PDB entry 9G8P | electron microscopy, 7.00 A resolution (low resolution: residue-level contacts below are approximate; hydrogen-bond / salt-bridge calls are withheld) | chains X and M of the 13 polymer chains in the assembly

Chain X:
Molecule: CrPV-IRES RNA
Sequence (44 nucleotides; numbered 1 to 44; the number before each row is that of its first residue):
     1 UUUUUUUUUU UUUUUUUUUU UUUUUUCUCC UCUUUUUUUU UUUU

Chain M:
Name: DIS3-like exonuclease 1
Organism: Homo sapiens
Notes: EC 3.1.13.1
UniProt: Q8TF46 (DI3L1_HUMAN); residues 1-1054 here = UniProt positions 1-1054
Amino-acid sequence (1056 residues; row label = number of the first residue in the row; numbers below 1 keep their minus sign (Gly-1 is residue -1)):
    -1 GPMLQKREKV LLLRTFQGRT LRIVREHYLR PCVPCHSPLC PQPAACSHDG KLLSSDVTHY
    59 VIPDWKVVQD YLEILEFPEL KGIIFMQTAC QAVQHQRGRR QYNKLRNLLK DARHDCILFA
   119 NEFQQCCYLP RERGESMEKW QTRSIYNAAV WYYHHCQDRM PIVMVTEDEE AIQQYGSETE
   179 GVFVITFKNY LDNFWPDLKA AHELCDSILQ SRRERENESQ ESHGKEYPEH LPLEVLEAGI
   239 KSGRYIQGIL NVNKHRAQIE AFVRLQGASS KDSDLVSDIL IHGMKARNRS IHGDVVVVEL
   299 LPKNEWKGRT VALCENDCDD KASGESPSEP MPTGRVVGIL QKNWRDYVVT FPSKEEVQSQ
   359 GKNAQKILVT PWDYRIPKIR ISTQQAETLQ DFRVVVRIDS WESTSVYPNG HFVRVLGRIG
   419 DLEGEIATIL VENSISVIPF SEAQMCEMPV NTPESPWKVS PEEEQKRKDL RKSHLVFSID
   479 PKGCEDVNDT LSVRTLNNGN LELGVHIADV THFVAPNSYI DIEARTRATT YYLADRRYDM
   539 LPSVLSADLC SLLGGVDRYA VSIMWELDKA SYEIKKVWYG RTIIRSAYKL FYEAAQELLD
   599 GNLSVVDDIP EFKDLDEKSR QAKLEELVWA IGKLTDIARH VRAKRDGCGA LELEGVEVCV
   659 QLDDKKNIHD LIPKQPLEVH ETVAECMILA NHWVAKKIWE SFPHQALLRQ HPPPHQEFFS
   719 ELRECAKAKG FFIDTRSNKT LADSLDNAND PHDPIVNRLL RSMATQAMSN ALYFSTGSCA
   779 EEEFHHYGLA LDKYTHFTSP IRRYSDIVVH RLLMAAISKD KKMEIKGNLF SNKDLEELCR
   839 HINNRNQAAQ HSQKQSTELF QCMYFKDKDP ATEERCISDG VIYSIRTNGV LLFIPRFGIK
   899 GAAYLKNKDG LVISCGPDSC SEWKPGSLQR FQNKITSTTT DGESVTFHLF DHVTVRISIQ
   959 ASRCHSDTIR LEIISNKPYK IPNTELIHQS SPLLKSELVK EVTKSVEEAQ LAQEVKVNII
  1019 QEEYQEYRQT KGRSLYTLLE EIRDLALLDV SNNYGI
Unresolved in the structure: -1 to 0, 264-275, 308-326, 602-613, 984-1015, 1051-1054
Construct notes: expression tag (-1 to 0); conflict Asn486 (Asp in Q8TF46)
Swiss-Prot annotation at these positions:
  - modified residue: Ser989 (Phosphoserine)
  - mutagenesis: Asp62 (D62N: No change of exonuclease activity), Asp166 (D166N: No change of exonuclease activity)

Interface between chain X and chain M:
Residue-residue contacts (71; chain X residue first):
  U25(X) - Thr13(M)
  U25(X) - Ile21(M)
  U26(X) - Leu11(M)
  U26(X) - Phe14(M)
  U26(X) - Arg23(M)
  C27(X) - Phe14(M)
  C27(X) - Gly96(M)
  C27(X) - Arg97(M)
  C27(X) - Lys364(M)
  U28(X) - Gly96(M)
  U28(X) - Arg378(M)
  C29(X) - Leu366(M)
  C29(X) - Val404(M)
  U31(X) - Gln256(M)
  U31(X) - Thr368(M)
  U31(X) - Pro369(M)
  U31(X) - Asp371(M)
  U31(X) - Ile374(M)
  U31(X) - Tyr405(M)
  U31(X) - His963(M)
  C32(X) - Gln256(M)
  U33(X) - Lys252(M)
  U33(X) - His253(M)
  U33(X) - Tyr372(M)
  U33(X) - Tyr902(M)
  U34(X) - His253(M)
  U34(X) - Arg884(M)
  U34(X) - Ala900(M)
  U34(X) - Tyr902(M)
  U35(X) - Asn251(M)
  U35(X) - His253(M)
  U35(X) - Arg884(M)
  U36(X) - Asn251(M)
  U36(X) - Glu258(M)
  U37(X) - Val250(M)
  U37(X) - Asn251(M)
  U37(X) - Lys252(M)
  U37(X) - Phe260(M)
  U38(X) - Gln764(M)
  U38(X) - His849(M)
  U39(X) - Thr763(M)
  U39(X) - Gln764(M)
  U39(X) - Ala765(M)
  U39(X) - Met766(M)
  U39(X) - Ser767(M)
  U39(X) - Asn768(M)
  U40(X) - Leu651(M)
  U40(X) - Arg707(M)
  U40(X) - Thr763(M)
  U40(X) - Met766(M)
  U40(X) - Ala769(M)
  U40(X) - Leu787(M)
  U41(X) - Leu651(M)
  U41(X) - Arg707(M)
  U41(X) - Thr763(M)
  U42(X) - His678(M)
  U42(X) - Ala682(M)
  U42(X) - Met685(M)
  U42(X) - Tyr792(M)
  U42(X) - His794(M)
  U43(X) - Pro479(M)
  U43(X) - Tyr590(M)
  U43(X) - His678(M)
  U44(X) - Asp478(M)
  U44(X) - Pro479(M)
  U44(X) - Cys482(M)
  U44(X) - Asp484(M)
  U44(X) - Asn486(M)
  U44(X) - Asp487(M)
  U44(X) - Tyr530(M)
  U44(X) - Arg800(M)
Other interface residues (no listed pair), chain X (20 interface residues in all): C30
Other interface residues (no listed pair), chain M (67 interface residues in all): Arg307, Lys376, Ser403, Arg535, Leu649, Glu652, Glu655, Phe716, His784, Gly786, Thr796, Gln848, Asn886, Leu889

Overview:
Chain X and chain M form an interface of 20 and 67 residues respectively. Curated annotation (UniProt) lists 2
mutagenesis sites on chain M.
Here chain X is CrPV-IRES RNA and chain M is DIS3-like exonuclease 1 (Homo sapiens). Entry 9G8P (40S-bound
human SKI2-exosome complex) was determined by electron microscopy, deposited together with 9G8N, 9G8Q and
9G8R.
